4ILQ - chain A; structure by X-ray diffraction, 2.60 A resolution.

== Chain A ==
Molecule: CT771
From: Chlamydia trachomatis
Notes: EC 3.-.-.-
Reference sequence: B0B8Z7 (B0B8Z7_CHLT2); residues 1-150 here = UniProt positions 1-150
Chain sequence (153 residues; numbered -2 to 150; the number before each row is that of its first residue; numbers below 1 keep their minus sign (Ser-2 is residue -2)):
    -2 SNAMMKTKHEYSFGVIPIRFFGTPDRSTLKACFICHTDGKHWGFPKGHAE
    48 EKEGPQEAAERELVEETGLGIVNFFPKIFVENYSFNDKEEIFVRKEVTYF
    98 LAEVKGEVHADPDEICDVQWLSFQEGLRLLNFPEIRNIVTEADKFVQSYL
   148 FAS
Disordered / not traced: -2 to 3
Differences from the reference sequence: expression tag (-2 to 0)
Cystine bridges: Cys32-Cys113
From the paper describing this entry:
  - binding site for sulfate ion: Lys43, Lys92
  - catalytic residues: Glu63 (citing earlier work)

== In short ==
From the paper: the catalytic residue Glu63; a binding site for sulfate ion at Lys43 and Lys92.
Chain A is CT771 (Chlamydia trachomatis); the structure, 2.60A resolution structure of CT771 from Chlamydia
trachomatis, was determined by X-ray diffraction.
